Entry 8EED (X-ray diffraction, 3.49 A resolution); this record covers chains D and N of the 12 polymer chains in the assembly.

# Chain D
Protein: Envelope protein E
Organism: Zika virus ZIKV/H. sapiens/FrenchPolynesia/10087PF/2013
UniProt: A0A024B7W1 (POLG_ZIKVF); residues 1-405 here correspond to UniProt positions 291-695 (UniProt number = residue number + 290)
Sequence (405 residues; row label = number of the first residue in the row):
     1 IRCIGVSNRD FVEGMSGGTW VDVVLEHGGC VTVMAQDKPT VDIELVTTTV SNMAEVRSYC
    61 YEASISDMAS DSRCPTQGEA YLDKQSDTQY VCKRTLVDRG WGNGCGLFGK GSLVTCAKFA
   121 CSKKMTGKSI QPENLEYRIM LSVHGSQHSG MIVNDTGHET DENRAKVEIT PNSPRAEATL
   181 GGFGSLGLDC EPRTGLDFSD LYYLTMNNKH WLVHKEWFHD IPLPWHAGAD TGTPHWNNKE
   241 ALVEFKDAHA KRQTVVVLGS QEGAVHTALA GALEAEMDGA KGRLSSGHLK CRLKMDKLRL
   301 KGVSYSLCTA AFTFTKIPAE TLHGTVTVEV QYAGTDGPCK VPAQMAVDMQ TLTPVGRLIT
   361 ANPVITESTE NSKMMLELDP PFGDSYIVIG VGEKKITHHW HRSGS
Disordered / not traced: 149-162, 197-202, 213-215, 404-405
Disulfide bonds: Cys3-Cys30, Cys60-Cys121, Cys74-Cys105, Cys92-Cys116, Cys190-Cys291, Cys308-Cys339
UniProt features mapped onto this chain:
  - region: Asp98 to Gly111 (Fusion peptide)
  - glycosylation: Asn154 (N-linked (GlcNAc...) asparagine)
  - cross-link (Glycyl lysine isopeptide (Lys-Gly)): Lys38 (interchain with G-Cter in ubiquitin), Lys281 (interchain with G-Cter in ubiquitin)
What the authors report for this chain:
  - mutagenesis - G259A, K316A, M375A: decreased binding to rhMZ134-B

# Chain N
Protein: rhMZ107-B antibody light chain
Organism: Macaca mulatta
Notes: antibody fragment or engineered binder
Sequence (220 residues; row label = number of the first residue in the row):
     1 QSVLTQPPSL SASPGASARL PCTLSSDLSV GSKNMYWYQQ KPGSAPRLFL YYYSDSDKQL
    61 GPGVPNRVSG SKETSSNTAF LLISGLQPED EADYYCQVYD GSANDVFGSG TKLTVLGQPK
   121 AAPSVTLFPP SSEELQANKA TLVCLISDFY PGAVEVAWKA DGSAVNAGVE TTKPSKQSNN
   181 KYAASSYLSL TSDQWKSHKS YSCQVTHEGS TVEKTVAPAE
Disordered / not traced: 1, 118-220
Disulfide bonds: Cys22-Cys96

# How chain D and chain N interact
Contacting residue pairs (13):
  Asp67(D) - Ser102(N)
  Arg73(D) - Tyr53(N)  hydrogen bond
  Cys74(D) - Ser56(N)
  Cys74(D) - Asp57(N)
  Gln77(D) - Tyr53(N)
  Gln77(D) - Ser54(N)  hydrogen bond
  Gln77(D) - Ser56(N)  hydrogen bond
  Lys84(D) - Gly101(N)
  Gly104(D) - Asp57(N)
  Gly104(D) - Lys58(N)
  Gly104(D) - Gln59(N)
  Cys105(D) - Ser56(N)
  Gly106(D) - Ser56(N)  hydrogen bond (backbone-backbone)
Interface residues without a listed pair, chain D (11 interface residues in all): Asp71, Asp83, Asn103
Interface residues without a listed pair, chain N (9 interface residues in all): Asn34

# Summary
11 residues of chain D face 9 of chain N across their interface; the contacts include 4 hydrogen bonds. Polar
pairs include Arg73(D)-Tyr53(N), Gln77(D)-Ser54(N) and Gln77(D)-Ser56(N). From the paper: G259A, K316A and
M375A of chain D reduce binding to rhMZ134-B.
Here chain D is Envelope protein E (Zika virus ZIKV/H. sapiens/FrenchPolynesia/10087PF/2013) and chain N is
rhMZ107-B antibody light chain (Macaca mulatta). Entry 8EED (Crystal structure of a NHP anti-ZIKV neutralizing
antibody rhMZ107-B in complex with ZIKV E glycoprotein) was determined by X-ray diffraction together with
8EE8, 8EEE, 8EEZ, 8EF0 and 8EF2 from the same study.
